3T4H - chain B; structure by X-ray diffraction, 1.65 A resolution.

[Chain B]
Molecule: Alpha-ketoglutarate-dependent dioxygenase AlkB
Organism: Escherichia coli
Notes: EC 1.14.11.-
Reference sequence: P05050 (ALKB_ECOLI); numbering as in UniProt (aligned over 12-216)
Amino-acid sequence (206 residues; numbered 11 to 216; the number before each row is that of its first residue):
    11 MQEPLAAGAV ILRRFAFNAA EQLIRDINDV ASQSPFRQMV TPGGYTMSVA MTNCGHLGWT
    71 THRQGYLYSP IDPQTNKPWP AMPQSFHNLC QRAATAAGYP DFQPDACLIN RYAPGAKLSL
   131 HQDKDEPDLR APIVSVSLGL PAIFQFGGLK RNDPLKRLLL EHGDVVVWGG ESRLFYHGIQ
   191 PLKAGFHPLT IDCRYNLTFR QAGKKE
Not modelled in the structure: 11-13, 215-216
Construct notes: expression tag (11)
Swiss-Prot annotation at these positions:
  - binding site (substrate): W69, Y76 to Y78, D135, R161
  - binding site (2-oxoglutarate): N120 to Y122, R204 to R210
  - binding site (Fe cation): H131, D133, H187
  - mutagenesis: T51 (T51A: Slightly reduced activity towards single-stranded DNA containing 1-methyladenine. Reduces affinity for undamaged DNA), W69 (W69A: Abolishes activity towards single-stranded DNA containing 1-methyladenine), Y76 (Y76A: Reduces affinity for damaged DNA and activity towards single-stranded DNA containing 1-methyladenine), D135 (D135A: Abolishes activity towards single-stranded DNA containing 1-methyladenine. Alters substrate specificity, so that the enzyme gains activity towards single-stranded DNA containing 1-methylguanine), R161 (R161A: No effect on enzyme activity. Decreases affinity for damaged DNA)
Metal / ion sites: Fe ion: H131, D133, H187 (together with MD5)
Ligand contacts: MD5 (N-(carboxycarbonyl)-S-(3-nitrobenzyl)-L-cysteine): L118, N120, Y122, L128, H131, D133, I143, S145, F154, F156, W178, S182, R183, F185, H187, I189, R204, N206, T208, R210

[Summary]
Bound to chain B: compound MD5. The Fe ion site is built by H131, D133 and H187. From UniProt: 6
substrate-binding residues, 10 residues binding 2-oxoglutarate, 3 Fe cation-binding residues and 5 mutagenesis
sites.
Chain B is Alpha-ketoglutarate-dependent dioxygenase AlkB (Escherichia coli); the structure, Crystal Structure
of AlkB in complex with Fe(III) and N-Oxalyl-S-(3-nitrobenzyl)-L-cysteine, was determined by X-ray
diffraction, deposited together with 3T3Y and 3T4V.
